Entry 7ARM (electron microscopy, 3.60 A resolution); this record covers chains E and A of the 6 polymer chains in the assembly.

== Chain E ==
Protein: Lipoprotein-releasing system transmembrane protein LolE
Organism: Escherichia coli (strain K12)
UniProtKB: P75958 (LOLE_ECOLI); residue numbers follow UniProt; this construct covers 1-414
Chain sequence (414 residues; numbered 1 to 414; the number before each row is that of its first residue):
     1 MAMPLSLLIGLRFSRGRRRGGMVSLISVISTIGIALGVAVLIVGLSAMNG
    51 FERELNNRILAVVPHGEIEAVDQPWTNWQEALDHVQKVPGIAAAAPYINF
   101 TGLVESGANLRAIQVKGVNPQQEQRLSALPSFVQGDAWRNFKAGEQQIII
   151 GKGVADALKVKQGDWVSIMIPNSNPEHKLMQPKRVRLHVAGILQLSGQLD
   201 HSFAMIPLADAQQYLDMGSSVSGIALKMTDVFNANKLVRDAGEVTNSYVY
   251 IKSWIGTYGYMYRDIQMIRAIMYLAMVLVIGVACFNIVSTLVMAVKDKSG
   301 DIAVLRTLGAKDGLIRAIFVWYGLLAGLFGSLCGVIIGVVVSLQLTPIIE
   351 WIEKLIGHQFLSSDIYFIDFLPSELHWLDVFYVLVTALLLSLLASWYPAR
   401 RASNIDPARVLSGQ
Not modelled in the structure: 1-3, 413-414
Ligand contacts: lipoprotein (Z41; (2S)-3-hydroxypropane-1,2-diyl dihexadecanoate): Leu36, Val40, Asp264, Met267, Ile268, Ile271, Leu278

== Chain A ==
Protein: Outer-membrane lipoprotein carrier protein
Organism: Escherichia coli (strain K12)
UniProtKB: P61316 (LOLA_ECOLI); residues -1 to 182 here correspond to UniProt positions 20-203 (UniProt number = residue number + 21)
Chain sequence (184 residues; row label = number of the first residue in the row; numbers below 1 keep their minus sign (Trp-1 is residue -1)):
    -1 WADAASDLKSRLDKVSSFHASFTQKVTDGSGAAVQEGQGDLWVKRPNLFN
    49 WHMTQPDESILVSDGKTLWFYNPFVEQATATWLKDATGNTPFMLIARNQS
    99 SDWQQYNIKQNGDDFVLTPKASNGNLKQFTINVGRDGTIHQFSAVEQDDQ
   149 RSSYQLKSQQNGAVDAAKFTFTPPQGVTVDDQRK
Not modelled in the structure: -1 to 0

== Chain E / chain A interface ==
Residue-residue contacts (9; chain E residue first):
  Lys178(E) - Asp179(A)  hydrogen bond (side chain-backbone)
  Leu179(E) - Asp178(A)
  Leu179(E) - Asp179(A)
  Met180(E) - Lys182(A)
  Gln181(E) - Thr79(A)  hydrogen bond
  Gln181(E) - Asp83(A)  hydrogen bond
  Gln181(E) - Gln180(A)  hydrogen bond (side chain-backbone)
  Gln181(E) - Lys182(A)
  Lys183(E) - Lys182(A)

== Summary ==
Chain E and chain A form an interface of 5 and 6 residues respectively, with 4 hydrogen bonds. Polar pairs
include Lys178(E)-Asp179(A), Gln181(E)-Thr79(A) and Gln181(E)-Asp83(A). Chain E binds lipoprotein.
Chain E is Lipoprotein-releasing system transmembrane protein LolE and chain A is Outer-membrane lipoprotein
carrier protein, both from Escherichia coli (strain K12); the structure, LolCDE in complex with lipoprotein
and LolA, was determined by electron microscopy together with 7ARH, 7ARI, 7ARJ, 7ARK and 7ARL from the same
study.
